PDB entry 2KS9 | solution NMR | chains A and B

== Chain A ==
Name: Substance-P receptor
Source organism: Homo sapiens
UniProtKB: P25103 (NK1R_HUMAN); numbering as in UniProt (aligned over 1-364)
Sequence (364 residues; row label = number of the first residue in the row):
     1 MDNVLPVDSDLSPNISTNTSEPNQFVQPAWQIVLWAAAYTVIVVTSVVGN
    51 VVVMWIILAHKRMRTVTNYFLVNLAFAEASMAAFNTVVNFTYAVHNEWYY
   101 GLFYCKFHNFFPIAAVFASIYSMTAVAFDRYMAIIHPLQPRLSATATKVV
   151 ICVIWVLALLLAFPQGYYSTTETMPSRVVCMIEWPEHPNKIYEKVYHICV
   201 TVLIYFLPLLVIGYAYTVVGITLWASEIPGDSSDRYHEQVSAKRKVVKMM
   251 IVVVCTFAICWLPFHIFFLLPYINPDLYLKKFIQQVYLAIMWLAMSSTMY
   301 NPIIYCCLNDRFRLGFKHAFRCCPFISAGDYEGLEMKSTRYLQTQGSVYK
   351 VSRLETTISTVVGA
Unresolved in the structure: 1
Cystine bridges: C105-C180

== Chain B ==
Name: Substance P
UniProtKB: P20366 (TKN1_HUMAN); residues 365-375 here correspond to UniProt positions 58-68 (UniProt number = residue number - 307)
Sequence (11 residues; row label = number of the first residue in the row):
   365 RPKPQQFFGLM
From the paper describing this entry:
  - contacts within the chain: Q370-G373 (hydrogen bond), Q370-L374 (hydrogen bond), F371-L374 (hydrogen bond)

== Chain A / chain B interface ==
Residue-residue contacts - 9 pairs, chain A then chain B:
  N3(A) - K367(B)
  V4(A) - K367(B)
  L5(A) - Q369(B)
  D10(A) - K367(B)
  T17(A) - L374(B)
  S20(A) - M375(B)
  E21(A) - M375(B)
  D276(A) - R365(B)
  D276(A) - P366(B)
Interface residues without a listed pair, chain A (12 interface residues in all): I15, S16, T19, E186
From the paper, about this interface:
  - interface residues, chain A: V4(A), D10(A), T17(A), S20(A), E21(A)

== Overview ==
The interface between chain A and chain B involves 12 residues on one side and 6 on the other. The paper
reports interface residues V4(A), D10(A) and T17(A) among others; contacts within the chain involving Q370(B),
G373(B) and L374(B) among others.
Here chain A is Substance-P receptor (Homo sapiens) and chain B is Substance P. Entry 2KS9 (Solution
conformation of substance P in water complexed with NK1R) was determined by solution NMR together with 2KSA
and 2KSB from the same study.
